2ZPP - chains A and B; structure by neutron diffraction, 2.50 A resolution.

[Chain A]
Protein: Insulin A chain
From: Sus scrofa
UniProt: P01315 (INS_PIG); residues 1-21 here correspond to UniProt positions 88-108 (UniProt number = residue number + 87)
Sequence (21 residues; each row starts with the number of its first residue):
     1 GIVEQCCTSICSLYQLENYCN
Disulfide bonds: C6-C11

[Chain B]
Protein: Insulin B chain
From: Sus scrofa
UniProt: P01315 (INS_PIG); residues 1-30 here correspond to UniProt positions 25-54 (UniProt number = residue number + 24)
Sequence (30 residues; each row starts with the number of its first residue):
     1 FVNQHLCGSHLVEALYLVCGERGFFYTPKA

[Interface between chain A and chain B]
Residue-residue contacts (37; chain A residue first):
  G1(A) - A30(B)
  I2(A) - L11(B)  hydrophobic
  I2(A) - L15(B)  hydrophobic
  I2(A) - T27(B)
  V3(A) - P28(B)  hydrophobic
  C6(A) - Q4(B)
  C6(A) - H5(B)
  C6(A) - L6(B)  hydrogen bond (backbone-backbone)
  C6(A) - L11(B)  hydrophobic
  C7(A) - H5(B)  hydrogen bond (backbone-side chain)
  C7(A) - L6(B)
  C7(A) - C7(B)  disulfide
  T8(A) - H5(B)
  S9(A) - H5(B)
  I10(A) - N3(B)
  I10(A) - Q4(B)
  I10(A) - H5(B)
  C11(A) - V2(B)
  C11(A) - N3(B)
  C11(A) - Q4(B)  hydrogen bond (backbone-backbone)
  S12(A) - N3(B)
  L13(A) - V2(B)
  L13(A) - V18(B)  hydrophobic
  L16(A) - V2(B)  hydrophobic
  L16(A) - L15(B)
  E17(A) - R22(B)  salt bridge
  N18(A) - F25(B)
  Y19(A) - L15(B)  hydrophobic
  Y19(A) - F24(B)
  Y19(A) - F25(B)  hydrogen bond (backbone-backbone)
  C20(A) - C19(B)  disulfide
  C20(A) - R22(B)
  C20(A) - G23(B)
  C20(A) - F24(B)  hydrophobic
  N21(A) - R22(B)
  N21(A) - G23(B)  hydrogen bond (backbone-backbone)
  N21(A) - F24(B)
Interface residues without a listed pair, chain A (18 interface residues in all): E4
Interface residues without a listed pair, chain B (19 interface residues in all): A14, Y26
Cross-chain cystine bridges: C7(A)-C7(B), C20(A)-C19(B)

[In short]
18 residues of chain A face 19 of chain B across their interface, with 2 disulfide bonds, 5 hydrogen bonds and
1 salt bridge. Among the polar pairs are E17(A)-R22(B), C7(A)-H5(B) and C6(A)-L6(B).
Here chain A is Insulin A chain and chain B is Insulin B chain, both from Sus scrofa. Entry 2ZPP (Neutron
crystal structure of cubic insulin at pD9) was determined by neutron diffraction.
